4GHD - chains B and C of the 4 polymer chains in the assembly; structure by X-ray diffraction, 1.85 A resolution.

# Chain B (and C)
Molecule: Homoprotocatechuate 2,3-dioxygenase
From: Brevibacterium fuscum
Notes: EC 1.13.11.15; chain C of this document is another copy of the same molecule, construct and numbering; everything in this record applies to it too
UniProtKB: Q45135 (Q45135_9MICO); residues 1-365 here = UniProt positions 1-365
Amino-acid sequence (365 residues; numbered 1 to 365; the number before each row is that of its first residue):
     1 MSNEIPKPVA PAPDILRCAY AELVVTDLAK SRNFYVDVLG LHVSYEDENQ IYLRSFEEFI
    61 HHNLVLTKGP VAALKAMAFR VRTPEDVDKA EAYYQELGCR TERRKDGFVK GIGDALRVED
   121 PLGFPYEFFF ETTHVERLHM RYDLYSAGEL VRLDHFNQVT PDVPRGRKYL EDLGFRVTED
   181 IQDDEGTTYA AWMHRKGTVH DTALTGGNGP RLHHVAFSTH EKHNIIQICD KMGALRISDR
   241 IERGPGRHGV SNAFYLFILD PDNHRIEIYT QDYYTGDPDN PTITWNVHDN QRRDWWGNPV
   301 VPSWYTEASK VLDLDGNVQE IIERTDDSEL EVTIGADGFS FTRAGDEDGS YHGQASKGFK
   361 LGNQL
Disordered / not traced: 1-2, 363-365 (chain C: 1, 358-365)
Construct notes: engineered mutation Phe257 (Tyr in Q45135)
Ion coordination: Fe2+: His155, His214, Glu267; Ca2+: Asp184, Glu185
What the authors report for this chain:
  - binding site for 2-(3,4-dihydroxyphenyl)acetic acid: Arg243, His248, Arg293
  - conformationally variable residues: His248, Arg293
  - catalytic residues: His200 (citing earlier work)

# How chain B and chain C interact
Residue-residue contacts - 20 pairs, chain B then chain C:
  Met140(B) - Ala234(C)
  Tyr142(B) - Gln227(C)  hydrogen bond (backbone-side chain)
  Tyr142(B) - Asp230(C)
  Tyr142(B) - Lys231(C)
  Tyr142(B) - Ala234(C)
  Asp143(B) - Ala234(C)
  Asp143(B) - Leu235(C)
  Tyr145(B) - Gln227(C)
  Ala147(B) - Tyr145(C)  hydrophobic
  Ala147(B) - Ala147(C)  hydrophobic
  His223(B) - His223(C)  hydrogen bond
  Gln227(B) - Tyr142(C)  hydrogen bond (side chain-backbone)
  Gln227(B) - Tyr145(C)
  Asp230(B) - Tyr142(C)
  Lys231(B) - Tyr142(C)
  Lys231(B) - Asp143(C)
  Ala234(B) - Met140(C)
  Ala234(B) - Tyr142(C)
  Ala234(B) - Asp143(C)
  Leu235(B) - Asp143(C)
Interface residues without a listed pair, chain B (14 interface residues in all): Arg141, Ser146, Glu221
Interface residues without a listed pair, chain C (14 interface residues in all): Arg141, Ser146, Glu221

# Summary
The chain B/chain C interface involves 14 residues from each chain, with 3 hydrogen bonds. Among the polar
pairs are Tyr142(B)-Gln227(C) and His223(B)-His223(C). His155(B), His214(B) and Glu267(B) coordinate Fe2+.
Asp184(B) and Glu185(B) coordinate Ca2+. From the paper: the catalytic residue His200(B); a binding site for
2-(3,4-dihydroxyphenyl)acetic acid at Arg243(B), His248(B) and Arg293(B).
Both chains are Homoprotocatechuate 2,3-dioxygenase (Brevibacterium fuscum). Entry 4GHD (Structure of Y257F
variant of Homoprotocatechuate 2,3-Dioxygenase from B.fuscum in complex with HPCA at 1.85 Ang ...) was
determined by X-ray diffraction together with 4GHC, 4GHE, 4GHF, 4GHG and 4GHH from the same study.
